Entry 3UZX (X-ray diffraction, 1.64 A resolution); this record covers chain A.

== Chain A ==
Name: 3-oxo-5-beta-steroid 4-dehydrogenase
Source organism: Homo sapiens
Notes: EC 1.3.1.3
Reference sequence: P51857 (AK1D1_HUMAN); residue numbers follow UniProt; this construct covers 1-326
Chain sequence (346 residues; row label = number of the first residue in the row; numbers below 1 keep their minus sign (Met-19 is residue -19)):
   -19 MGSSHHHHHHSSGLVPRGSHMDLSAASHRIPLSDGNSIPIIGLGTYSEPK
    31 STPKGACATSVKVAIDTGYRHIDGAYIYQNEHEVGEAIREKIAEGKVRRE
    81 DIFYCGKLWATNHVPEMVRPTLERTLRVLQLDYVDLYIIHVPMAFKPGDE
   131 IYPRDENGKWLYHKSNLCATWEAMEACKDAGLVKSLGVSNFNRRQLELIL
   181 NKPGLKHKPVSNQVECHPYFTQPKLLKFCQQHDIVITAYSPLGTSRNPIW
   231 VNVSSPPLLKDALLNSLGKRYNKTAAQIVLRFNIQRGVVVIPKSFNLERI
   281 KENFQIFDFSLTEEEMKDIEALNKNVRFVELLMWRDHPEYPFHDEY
Not modelled in the structure: -19 to 1
Differences from the reference sequence: expression tag (-19 to 0); engineered mutation His120 (Glu in P51857)
Small-molecule neighbours:
  - 5-alpha-androstane-3-beta,17beta-diol (AOM): Tyr26, Ile57, Tyr58, Trp89, His120, Tyr132, Ile229, Trp230, Leu311, Met313, Trp314
  - NADP (NAP; NADP nicotinamide-adenine-dinucleotide phosphate): Gly24, Thr25, Tyr26, Asp53, Tyr58, Lys87, His120, Ser169, Asn170, Gln193, Tyr219, Ser220, Pro221, Leu222, Gly223, Thr224, Ser225, Leu239, Ala256, Ile271, Pro272, Lys273, Ser274, Phe275, Asn276, Arg279, Glu282, Asn283

== Overview ==
Bound to chain A: NADP and 5-alpha-androstane-3-beta,17beta-diol.
Chain A is 3-oxo-5-beta-steroid 4-dehydrogenase (Homo sapiens); the structure, Crystal structure of
5beta-reductase (AKR1D1) E120H mutant in complex with NADP+ and epiandrosterone, was determined by X-ray
diffraction (same publication as 3UZW, 3UZY and 3UZZ).
